5A0L - chain A; structure by X-ray diffraction, 1.35 A resolution.

== Chain A ==
Molecule: Fibronectin-binding protein
Organism: Streptococcus pyogenes
Notes: fragment: thioester domain, residues 63-270
UniProt: Q1JDZ6 (Q1JDZ6_STRPB); residues 63-270 here = UniProt positions 63-270
Chain sequence (210 residues; numbered 61 to 270; the number before each row is that of its first residue):
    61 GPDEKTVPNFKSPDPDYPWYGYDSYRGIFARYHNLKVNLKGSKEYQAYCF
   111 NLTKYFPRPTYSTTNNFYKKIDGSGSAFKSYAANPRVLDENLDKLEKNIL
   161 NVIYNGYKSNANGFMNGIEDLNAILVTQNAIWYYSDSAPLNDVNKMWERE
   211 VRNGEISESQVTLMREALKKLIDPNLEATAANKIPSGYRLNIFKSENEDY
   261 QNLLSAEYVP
Disordered / not traced: 61-65
Differences from the reference sequence: expression tag (61-62)
Metal / ion sites: Zn2+ site 1 near H93 (its only coordinating residue here); Zn2+ site 2: E150, D233; Zn2+ site 3: E256 (together with acetate ion) (shared with 1 residue of chain B); Zn2+ site 4: E258 (shared with 2 residues of chain B)
From the paper describing this entry:
  - contacts within the chain: C109-Q261 (covalent link)
  - mutagenesis - C109A: abolished binding to A549 cells
  - mutagenesis - C109A: abolished binding to fibrin

== Summary ==
E150 and D233 coordinate Zn2+ site 2. From the paper: C109A abolishes binding to A549 cells; contacts within
the chain involving C109 and Q261.
Chain A is Fibronectin-binding protein (Streptococcus pyogenes); the structure, N-terminal thioester domain of
fibronectin-binding protein SfbI from Streptococcus pyogenes, was determined by X-ray diffraction together
with 5A0D, 5A0G and 5A0N from the same study.
